Entry 6CUE (electron microscopy, 4.00 A resolution); this record covers chains C and N of the 24 polymer chains in the assembly.

[Chain C]
Molecule: Envelope glycoprotein gp120
Source organism: Human immunodeficiency virus 1
UniProtKB: Q2N0S6 (Q2N0S6_9HIV1); the construct lacks a stretch of the UniProt sequence and is renumbered around it, so the offset changes along the chain: 31-141 = UniProt 30-140; 150-185 = UniProt 141-176; 187-309 = UniProt 186-308; 312-321 = UniProt 309-318; 2 more segments
Amino-acid sequence (473 residues; numbered 31 to 505 plus 10 insertion-coded residues; 12 numbers in that range are skipped by the numbering (no residue carries them; nothing is unmodelled there); the number before each row is that of its first residue; a row labelled like 185A-185I holds insertion residues (185A, then the next letters in order)):
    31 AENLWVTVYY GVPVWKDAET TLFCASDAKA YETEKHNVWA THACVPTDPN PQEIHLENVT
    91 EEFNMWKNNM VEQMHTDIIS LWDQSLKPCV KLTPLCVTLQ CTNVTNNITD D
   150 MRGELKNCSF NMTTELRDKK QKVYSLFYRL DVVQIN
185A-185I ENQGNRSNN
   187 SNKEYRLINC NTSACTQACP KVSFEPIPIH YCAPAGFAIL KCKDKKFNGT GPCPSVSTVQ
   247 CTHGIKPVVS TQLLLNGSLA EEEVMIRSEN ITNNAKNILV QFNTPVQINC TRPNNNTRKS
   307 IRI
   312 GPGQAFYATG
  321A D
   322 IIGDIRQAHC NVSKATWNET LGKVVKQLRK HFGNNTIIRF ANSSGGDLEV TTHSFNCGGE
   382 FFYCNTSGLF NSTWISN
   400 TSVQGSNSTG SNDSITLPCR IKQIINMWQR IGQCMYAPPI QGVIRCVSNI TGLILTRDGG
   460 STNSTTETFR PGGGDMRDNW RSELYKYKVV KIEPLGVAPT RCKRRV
Unresolved in the structure: 185A-185I, 400-410
Sequence notes: conflict Cys201 (Ile200 in Q2N0S6), Asn332 (Thr330 in Q2N0S6), Cys433 (Ala430 in Q2N0S6), Cys501 (Ala498 in Q2N0S6)
Cystine bridges: Cys54-Cys74, Cys119-Cys205, Cys126-Cys196, Cys131-Cys157, Cys201-Cys433, Cys218-Cys247, Cys228-Cys239, Cys296-Cys331, Cys378-Cys445, Cys385-Cys418
Covalently attached groups: N-acetylglucosamine (NAG) linked to Asn133, Asn156, Asn160, Asn197, Asn234, Asn262, Asn295, Asn301, Asn363, Asn386, Asn448; glycan linked to Asn137, Asn276, Asn332
Reported in the primary citation:
  - mutagenesis - S241N: decreased binding to vFP16.02
  - mutagenesis - S241N: decreased binding to vFP20.01
  - post-translational modification sites: Asn88, Asn295, Asn448 (citing earlier work)

[Chain N]
Molecule: PGT122 Light chain
Source organism: Homo sapiens
Amino-acid sequence (107 residues; numbered 6 to 107 plus 6 insertion-coded residues; 1 number in that range is skipped by the numbering (no residue carries it; nothing is unmodelled there); the number before each row is that of its first residue; a row labelled like 67A-67C holds insertion residues (67A, then the next letters in order)):
     6 APTF
    11 VSVAPGQTAR ITCGEESLGS RSVIWYQQRP GQAPSLIIYN NNDRPSGIPD RFSGSPG
67A-67C STF
    68 GTTATLTITS VEAGDEADYY CHIWDSRR
95A-95C PTN
    96 WVFGEGTTLI VL
Cystine bridges: Cys23-Cys88

[Interface between chain C and chain N]
Residue-residue contacts (13):
  Thr135(C) with Arg94(N)
  Asn136(C) with Arg94(N)
  Asn137(C) with Arg94(N), hydrogen bond (backbone-backbone)
  Ile322(C) with Arg94(N), hydrogen bond (backbone-side chain)
  Ile323(C) with Phe67C(N), hydrophobic
  Gly324(C) with Leu28(N); Gly29(N); Phe67C(N); Arg94(N), hydrogen bond (backbone-side chain)
  Asp325(C) with Gly29(N); Ser30(N), hydrogen bond; Ser93(N), hydrogen bond
  Ile326(C) with Arg94(N)
Interface residues without a listed pair, chain N (7 interface residues in all): Arg95

[Summary]
Chain C and chain N form an interface of 8 and 7 residues respectively, with 5 hydrogen bonds. Polar contacts
include Ile322(C)-Arg94(N), Gly324(C)-Arg94(N) and Asp325(C)-Ser30(N). The paper reports that S241N of chain C
reduces binding to vFP16.02; modification sites Asn88(C), Asn295(C) and Asn448(C).
Here chain C is Envelope glycoprotein gp120 (Human immunodeficiency virus 1) and chain N is PGT122 Light chain
(Homo sapiens). Entry 6CUE (Cryo-EM structure at 4.0 A resolution of vaccine-elicited antibody vFP7.04 in
complex with HIV-1 Env BG505 ...) was determined by electron microscopy together with 6CUF from the same
study.
